7YV9 - chains A and D of the 16 polymer chains in the assembly; structure by electron microscopy, 4.78 A resolution (low resolution: residue-level contacts below are approximate; hydrogen-bond / salt-bridge calls are withheld).

[Chain A]
Molecule: Unconventional myosin-Va
Source organism: Mus musculus
UniProt: D3YZ62 (D3YZ62_MOUSE); residue numbers follow UniProt; this construct covers 1-1828
Chain sequence (1828 residues; numbered 1 to 1828; the number before each row is that of its first residue):
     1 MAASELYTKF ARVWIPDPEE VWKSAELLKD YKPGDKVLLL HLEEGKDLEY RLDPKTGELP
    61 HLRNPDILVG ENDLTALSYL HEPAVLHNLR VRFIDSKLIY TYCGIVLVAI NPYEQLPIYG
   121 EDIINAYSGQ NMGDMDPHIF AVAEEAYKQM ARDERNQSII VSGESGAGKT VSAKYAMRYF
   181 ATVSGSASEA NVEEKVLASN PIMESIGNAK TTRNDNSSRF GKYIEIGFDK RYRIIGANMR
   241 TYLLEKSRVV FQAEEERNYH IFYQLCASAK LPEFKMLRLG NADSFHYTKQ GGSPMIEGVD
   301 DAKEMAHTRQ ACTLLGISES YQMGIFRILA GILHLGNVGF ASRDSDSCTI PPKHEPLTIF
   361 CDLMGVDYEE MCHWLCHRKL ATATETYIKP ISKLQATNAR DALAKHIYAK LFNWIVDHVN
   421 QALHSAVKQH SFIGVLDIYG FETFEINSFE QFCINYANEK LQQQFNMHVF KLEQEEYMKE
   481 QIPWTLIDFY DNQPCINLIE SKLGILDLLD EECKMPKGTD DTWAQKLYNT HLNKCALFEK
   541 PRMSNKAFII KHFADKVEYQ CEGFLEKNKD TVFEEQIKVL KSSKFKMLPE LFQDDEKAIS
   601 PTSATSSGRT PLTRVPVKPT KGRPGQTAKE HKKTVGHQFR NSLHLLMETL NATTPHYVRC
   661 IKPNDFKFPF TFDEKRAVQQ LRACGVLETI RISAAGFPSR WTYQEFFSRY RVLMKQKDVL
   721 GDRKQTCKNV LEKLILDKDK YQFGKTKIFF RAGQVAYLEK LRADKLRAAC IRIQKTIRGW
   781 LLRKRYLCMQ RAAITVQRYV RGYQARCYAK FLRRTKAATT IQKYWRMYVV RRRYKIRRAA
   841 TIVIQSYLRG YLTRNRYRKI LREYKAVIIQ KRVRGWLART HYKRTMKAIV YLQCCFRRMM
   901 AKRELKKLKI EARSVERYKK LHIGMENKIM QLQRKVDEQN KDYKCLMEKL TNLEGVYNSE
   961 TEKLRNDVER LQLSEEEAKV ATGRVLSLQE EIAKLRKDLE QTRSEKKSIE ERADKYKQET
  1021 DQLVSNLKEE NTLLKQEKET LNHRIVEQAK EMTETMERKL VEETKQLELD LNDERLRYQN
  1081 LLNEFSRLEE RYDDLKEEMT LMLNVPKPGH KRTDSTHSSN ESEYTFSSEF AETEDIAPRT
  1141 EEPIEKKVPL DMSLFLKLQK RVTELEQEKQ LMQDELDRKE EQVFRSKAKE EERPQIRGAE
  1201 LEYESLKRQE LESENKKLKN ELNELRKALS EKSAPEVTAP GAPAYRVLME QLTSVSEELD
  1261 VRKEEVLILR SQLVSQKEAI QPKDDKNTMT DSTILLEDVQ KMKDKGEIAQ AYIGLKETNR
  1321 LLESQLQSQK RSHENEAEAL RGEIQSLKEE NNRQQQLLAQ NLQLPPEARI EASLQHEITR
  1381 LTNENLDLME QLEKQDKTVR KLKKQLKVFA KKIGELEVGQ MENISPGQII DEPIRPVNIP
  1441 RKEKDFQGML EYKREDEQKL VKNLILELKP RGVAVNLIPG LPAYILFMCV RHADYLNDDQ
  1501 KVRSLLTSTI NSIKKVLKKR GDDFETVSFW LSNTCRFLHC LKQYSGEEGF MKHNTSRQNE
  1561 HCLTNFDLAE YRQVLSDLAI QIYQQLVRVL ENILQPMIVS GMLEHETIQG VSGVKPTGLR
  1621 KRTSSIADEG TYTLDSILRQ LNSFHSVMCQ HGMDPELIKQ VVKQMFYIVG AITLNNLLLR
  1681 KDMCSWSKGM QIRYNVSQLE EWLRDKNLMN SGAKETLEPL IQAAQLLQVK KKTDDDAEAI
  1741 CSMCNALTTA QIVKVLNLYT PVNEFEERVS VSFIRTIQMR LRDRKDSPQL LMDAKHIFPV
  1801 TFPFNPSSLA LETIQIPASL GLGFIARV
Unresolved in the structure: 1-2, 597-627, 1101-1828
Reported in the primary citation:
  - mutagenesis - V1437F: increased binding to GTD
  - mutagenesis - V1437F: decreased catalytic activity
  - mutagenesis - E1089K, V1437Q: increased catalytic activity on Rab11a
  - mutagenesis - D134K/D136K, E926K, M930Q, W1686Q: increased catalytic activity

[Chain D]
Molecule: Calmodulin-1
Source organism: Mus musculus
UniProt: P0DP26 (CALM1_MOUSE); numbering as in UniProt (aligned over 1-149)
Chain sequence (149 residues; each row starts with the number of its first residue):
     1 MADQLTEEQI AEFKEAFSLF DKDGDGTITT KQLGTVMRSL GQNPTEAELQ DMINEVDADG
    61 NGTIDFPQFL TMMARKMKDT DSEEEIREAF RVFDKDGNGY ISAAQLRHVM TNLGEKLTDE
   121 EVDEMIREAD IDGDGQVNYE QFVQMMTAK
Unresolved in the structure: 1-2
Sequence notes: engineered mutation Q32 (Glu in P0DP26), Q68 (Glu in P0DP26), Q105 (Glu in P0DP26), Q141 (Glu in P0DP26)
UniProt features mapped onto this chain:
  - binding site (Ca(2+)): D21, D23, D25, T27, D57, D59, N61, T63, D94, D96, N98, Y100, D130, D132, D134, Q136
  - modified residue: A2 (N-acetylalanine), K22 (N6-acetyllysine), T45 (Phosphothreonine), S82 (Phosphoserine), K95 (N6-acetyllysine), Y100 (Phosphotyrosine), S102 (Phosphoserine), T111 (Phosphothreonine), K116 (N6,N6,N6-trimethyllysine), Y139 (Phosphotyrosine)
  - cross-link: K22 (Glycyl lysine isopeptide (Lys-Gly) (interchain with G-Cter in SUMO2))
  - mutagenesis: E115 (E115A: Decreases interaction with SCN8A in the absence of calcium), E121 (E121A: Decreases interaction with SCN8A in the absence of calcium), E124 (E124A: Decreases interaction with SCN8A in the absence of calcium), E128 (E128A: Decreases interaction with SCN8A in the absence of calcium)

[How chain A and chain D interact]
Contacting residue pairs (65):
  F811(A) with L113(D)
  R814(A) with F93(D); L113(D)
  T815(A) with L113(D); G114(D)
  K816(A) with E85(D)
  A817(A) with A89(D); F93(D)
  A818(A) with F93(D); V109(D); M110(D); L113(D)
  T819(A) with G114(D); E115(D)
  T820(A) with I86(D)
  I821(A) with I86(D); F90(D); M110(D)
  Q822(A) with M110(D); T111(D); E115(D); L117(D)
  K823(A) with P44(D); T45(D)
  Y824(A) with N43(D); D81(D); I86(D); M146(D)
  W825(A) with F90(D); M125(D); A129(D); I131(D); F142(D)
  R826(A) with R38(D); E46(D); E115(D); L117(D); E121(D)
  M827(A) with M37(D); R38(D); Q42(D); N43(D); P44(D)
  Y828(A) with M125(D); F142(D); M145(D); M146(D); K149(D)
  V829(A) with M125(D)
  V830(A) with T35(D); R38(D); S39(D)
  R831(A) with R38(D); S39(D); L40(D); G41(D); K149(D)
  R832(A) with E128(D); K149(D)
  Y834(A) with E12(D); A16(D); L19(D); S39(D); L40(D)
  R838(A) with E12(D)
Also at the interface, not in a pair above, chain D (40 interface residues in all): E15, F20, L106, K116

[Overview]
22 residues of chain A and 40 residues of chain D are in contact. The paper reports that D134K/D136K, E926K
and M930Q of chain A, among others, increase catalytic activity; E1089K and V1437Q of chain A increase
catalytic activity on Rab11a; 7 substitutions were tested in all.
Here chain A is Unconventional myosin-Va and chain D is Calmodulin-1, both from Mus musculus. Entry 7YV9
(Cryo-EM structure of full-length Myosin Va in the autoinhibited state) was determined by electron microscopy.
